8SYI - chains A and C of the 10 polymer chains in the assembly; structure by electron microscopy, 2.94 A resolution.

[Chain A]
Protein: DNA-directed RNA polymerase subunit alpha
From: Synechococcus elongatus
Notes: EC 2.7.7.6
UniProt: Q31L30 (RPOA_SYNE7); numbering as in UniProt (aligned over 1-309)
Amino-acid sequence (309 residues; numbered 1 to 309; the number before each row is that of its first residue):
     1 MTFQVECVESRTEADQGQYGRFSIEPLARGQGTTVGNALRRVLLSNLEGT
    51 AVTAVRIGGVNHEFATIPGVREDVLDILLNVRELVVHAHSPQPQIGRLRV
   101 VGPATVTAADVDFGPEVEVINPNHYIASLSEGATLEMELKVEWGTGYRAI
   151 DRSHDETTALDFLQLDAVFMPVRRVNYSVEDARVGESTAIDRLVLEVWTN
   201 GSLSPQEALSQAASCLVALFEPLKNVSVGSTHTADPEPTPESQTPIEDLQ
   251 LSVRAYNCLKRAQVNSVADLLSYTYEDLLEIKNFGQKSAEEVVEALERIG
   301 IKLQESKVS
Unresolved in the structure: 1, 228-309

[Chain C]
Protein: DNA-directed RNA polymerase subunit beta
From: Synechococcus elongatus
Notes: EC 2.7.7.6
UniProt: Q31N17 (RPOB_SYNE7); numbering as in UniProt (aligned over 1-1100)
Amino-acid sequence (1100 residues; each row starts with the number of its first residue):
     1 MAEQTQLAPAAFHLPDLVAIQRNSFRWFLEEGLIEELESFSPITDYTGKL
    51 ELHFLGKQYKLKRPKYDVDEAKRRDGTYSVQMYVPTRLINKETGEIKEQE
   101 VFIGDLPLMTDRGTFIINGAERVIVNQIVRSPGVYYKSERDKNGRLTHNA
   151 SLIPNRGAWLKFETDKNGLVWVRIDKTRKLSAQVLLKALGLSDNEIYDKL
   201 RHPEYYQKTIDKEGQFSEDEALMELYRKLRPGEPPTVSGGQQLLESRFFD
   251 PKRYDLGRVGRYKLNKKLGLNVADTVRTLTSEDILAAIDYLINLELDLGG
   301 CEVDDIDHLGNRRVRSVGELLQNQVRVGLNRLERIIRERMTVSDSDSLSP
   351 ASLVNPKPLVAAIKEFFGSSQLSQFMDQTNPLAELTHKRRLSALGPGGLT
   401 RERAGFAVRDIHPSHYGRICPIETPEGPNAGLIGSLATHARVNDYGFIET
   451 PFWRVEEGRVRKDLAPVYMTADQEDDLRVAPGDVATDDAGYILGTTIPVR
   501 YRQDFTTTTPERVDYVALSPVQIISVATSLIPFLEHDDANRALMGSNMQR
   551 QAVPLLRPERPLVGTGLEPQAARDSGMVITSPVDGTISYVDATHIEVTAD
   601 TGEKYGYALQKYQRSNQDTCLNQRPIVFEGDRVQRGQVIADGSATEKGEL
   651 ALGQNILVAYMPWEGYNYEDAILISERLVYDDVYTSIHIEKFEIEARQTK
   701 LGPEEITREIPNVGEDALRQLDENGIIRVGAWVESGDILVGKVTPKGESD
   751 QPPEEKLLRAIFGEKARDVRDNSLRVPNGEKGRVVDVRLFTREQGDELPP
   801 GANMVVRVYVAQKRKIQVGDKMAGRHGNKGIISRILPCEDMPYLPDGTPL
   851 DIVLNPLGVPSRMNVGQVFECMLGWAGQLLDARFKVTPFDEMYGAEASRL
   901 TVNAKLSEAREQTGQPWVFSDDEPGKIQVYDGRTGEPFDRPVTVGRAYML
   951 KLVHLVDDKIHARSTGPYSLVTQQPLGGKAQQGGQRFGEMEVWALEAYGA
  1001 AYILQELLTVKSDDMQGRNEALNAIVKGKAIPRPGTPESFKVLMRELQSL
  1051 CLDIAVYKASTEDYEEDKEVDLMADVNQRRTPSRPTYESMSVGDIDDDDD
Unresolved in the structure: 1-11, 749-765, 1090-1100

[How chain A and chain C interact]
Contacting residue pairs (46; chain A residue first):
  Thr33(A) - Gly935(C)
  Asn37(A) - Gly932(C)
  Asn37(A) - Arg933(C)  hydrogen bond (side chain-backbone)
  Asn37(A) - Thr934(C)
  Asn37(A) - Gly935(C)
  Arg40(A) - Tyr843(C)
  Arg41(A) - Asp840(C)  salt bridge
  Arg41(A) - Gly932(C)  hydrogen bond (side chain-backbone)
  Ser45(A) - Glu839(C)
  Asn61(A) - Val729(C)  hydrogen bond (side chain-backbone)
  Asn61(A) - Gly730(C)
  His62(A) - Arg783(C)
  His62(A) - Val785(C)
  Glu63(A) - Arg783(C)  salt bridge
  Phe64(A) - Tyr612(C)
  Phe64(A) - Ile687(C)  hydrophobic
  Phe64(A) - Val785(C)  hydrophobic
  Gly69(A) - Asp591(C)  hydrogen bond (backbone-side chain)
  Val70(A) - Asp591(C)  hydrogen bond (backbone-side chain)
  Val70(A) - Ala592(C)  hydrogen bond (backbone-backbone)
  Arg71(A) - Val590(C)
  Arg71(A) - Pro625(C)
  Arg71(A) - Ile626(C)  hydrogen bond (side chain-backbone)
  Arg71(A) - Val627(C)  hydrogen bond (side chain-backbone)
  Arg71(A) - Phe628(C)
  Asp73(A) - Lys611(C)  salt bridge
  Asp73(A) - Tyr612(C)  hydrogen bond
  Leu75(A) - Tyr612(C)
  Leu79(A) - Arg557(C)
  Leu79(A) - Asp682(C)
  Arg82(A) - Tyr680(C)  hydrogen bond (side chain-backbone)
  Tyr125(A) - Phe628(C)
  Ser130(A) - Tyr589(C)
  Ser130(A) - Glu629(C)
  Tyr147(A) - Tyr680(C)  hydrophobic
  Tyr147(A) - Lys815(C)  hydrogen bond
  Arg152(A) - Trp732(C)
  Arg152(A) - Arg783(C)
  Asp166(A) - Lys815(C)  salt bridge
  Arg174(A) - Asp846(C)  salt bridge
  Val175(A) - Gly847(C)
  Asn176(A) - Pro845(C)
  Asn176(A) - Asp846(C)
  Asn176(A) - Gly847(C)
  Tyr177(A) - Tyr843(C)
  Tyr177(A) - Gly935(C)
Also at the interface, not in a pair above, chain A (34 interface residues in all): Leu44, Thr66, Ile67, Pro68, Glu83, Ser128, Leu163, Val168, Met170
Also at the interface, not in a pair above, chain C (40 interface residues in all): Leu556, Thr593, Asn622, Val679, Asp681, Ala811, Lys813, Thr848, Asp931

[Summary]
The interface between chain A and chain C involves 34 residues on one side and 40 on the other; the contacts
include 11 hydrogen bonds and 5 salt bridges. Among the polar pairs are Arg41(A)-Asp840(C), Glu63(A)-Arg783(C)
and Asp73(A)-Lys611(C).
Here chain A is DNA-directed RNA polymerase subunit alpha and chain C is DNA-directed RNA polymerase subunit
beta, both from Synechococcus elongatus. Entry 8SYI (Cyanobacterial RNAP-EC) was determined by electron
microscopy together with 8URW and 8EMB from the same study.
